PDB entry 7FN7 | X-ray diffraction, 1.51 A resolution | chains A and B

== Chain A ==
Molecule: Pre-mRNA-splicing factor 8
Source organism: Saccharomyces cerevisiae S288C
UniProtKB: P33334 (PRP8_YEAST); residues 1836-2090 here = UniProt positions 1836-2090
Chain sequence (258 residues; row label = number of the first residue in the row):
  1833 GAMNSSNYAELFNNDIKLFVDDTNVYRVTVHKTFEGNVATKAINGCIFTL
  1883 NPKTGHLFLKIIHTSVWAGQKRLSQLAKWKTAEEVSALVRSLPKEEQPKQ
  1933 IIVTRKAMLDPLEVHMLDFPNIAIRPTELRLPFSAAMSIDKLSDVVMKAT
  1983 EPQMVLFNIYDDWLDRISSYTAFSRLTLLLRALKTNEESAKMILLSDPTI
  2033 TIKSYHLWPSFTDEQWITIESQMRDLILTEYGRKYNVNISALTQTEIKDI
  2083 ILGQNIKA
Not modelled in the structure: 2070-2090
Construct notes: expression tag (1833-1835)
Curated features (UniProtKB/Swiss-Prot):
  - mutagenesis: Asp1853 (D1853A: Alters protein folding. Severely impaired growth. Strongly reduced growth at 35 degrees Celsius; when associated with A-1854; D1853N: Reduced growth at 30 degrees Celsius ...), Asp1854 (D1854A: Reduced growth at 30 degrees Celsius. Strongly reduced growth at 16 degrees Celsius. Strongly reduced growth at 35 degrees Celsius; when associated with A-1853 ...), Thr1855 (T1855A: Reduced growth at 30 degrees Celsius. Strongly reduced growth at 16 degrees Celsius), Thr1936 (T1936A: Reduced growth at 30 degrees Celsius. Strongly reduced growth at 16 degrees Celsius), Arg1937 (R1937K: Severely impaired growth. Reduced growth at 30 degrees Celsius. Strongly reduced growth at 16 degrees Celsius)

== Chain B ==
Molecule: A1 cistron-splicing factor AAR2
Source organism: Saccharomyces cerevisiae S288C
UniProtKB: P32357 (AAR2_YEAST); aligned to UniProt positions 1-317 over residues 1-317
Chain sequence (308 residues; numbered -3 to 317; 13 numbers in that range are skipped by the numbering (no residue carries them; nothing is unmodelled there); the number before each row is that of its first residue; numbers below 1 keep their minus sign (Gly-3 is residue -3)):
    -3 GAMAMNTVPFTSAPIEVTIGIDQYSFNVKENQPFHGIKDIPIGHVHVIHF
    47 QHADNSSMRYGYWFDCRMGNFYIQYDPKDGLYKMMEERDGAKFENIVHNF
    97 KERQMMVSYPKIDEDDTWYNLTEFVQMDKIRKIVRKDENQFSYVDSSMTT
   147 VQENEL
   166 SSSSSDPAHSLNYTVINFKSREAIRPGHEMEDFLDKSYYLNTVMLQGIFK
   216 NSSNYFGELQFAFLNAMFFGNYGSSLQWHAMIELICSSATVPKHMLDKLD
   266 EILYYQIKTLPEQYSDILLNERVWNICLYSSFQKNSLHNTEKIMENKYPE
   316 LL
Not modelled in the structure: -3 to 0, 166-169
Construct notes: expression tag (-3 to 0); conflict Ser166 (Leu153 in P32357), Ser167 (Lys154 in P32357), Ser170 (Asp in P32357)
Curated features (UniProtKB/Swiss-Prot):
  - region: Leu261 to Ile282 (Leucine-zipper)
  - modified residue: Ser253 (Phosphoserine), Thr274 (Phosphothreonine)
Residues lining bound ligands:
  - WC2 (6-chloro-N-(3-methoxypropyl)pyrimidin-4-amine), molecule 1: Pro5, Phe6, Thr7, Tyr68, Gln70, Glu83, Lys88, Phe89, Ile92, Val93, Phe96
  - WC2, molecule 2: Phe120, Val121, Gln122, Lys125, Ile126, Ile129, Asn177, Tyr178, Thr179, Phe214, Asn219, Gly222, Glu223, Phe226

== Interface between chain A and chain B ==
Residue-residue contacts (17):
  Gln1907(A) - Met195(B)
  Gln1907(A) - Leu199(B)
  Leu1908(A) - Met195(B)  hydrophobic
  Trp1911(A) - Glu194(B)
  Trp1911(A) - Met195(B)  hydrophobic
  Trp1911(A) - Phe198(B)  hydrophobic
  Asp1942(A) - Lys184(B)  salt bridge
  Asp1942(A) - Phe198(B)
  Glu1945(A) - Lys184(B)  salt bridge
  Val1946(A) - Ile189(B)  hydrophobic
  Val1946(A) - Glu194(B)
  Val1946(A) - Phe198(B)  hydrophobic
  His1947(A) - Glu194(B)  salt bridge
  Leu1949(A) - Lys184(B)
  Leu1949(A) - Ser185(B)
  Leu1949(A) - Arg186(B)
  Asp1950(A) - Arg186(B)  salt bridge

== Summary ==
The interface between chain A and chain B involves 9 residues on one side and 8 on the other, with 4 salt
bridges. Polar contacts include Asp1942(A)-Lys184(B), Glu1945(A)-Lys184(B) and His1947(A)-Glu194(B). Chain B
binds compound WC2. UniProt lists 5 mutagenesis sites on chain A.
Here chain A is Pre-mRNA-splicing factor 8 and chain B is A1 cistron-splicing factor AAR2, both from
Saccharomyces cerevisiae S288C. Entry 7FN7 (PanDDA analysis group deposition -- Aar2/RNaseH in complex with
fragment P06H08 from the F2X-Universal Library) was determined by X-ray diffraction, deposited together with
5ST0, 5ST1, 5ST2, 5ST3, 5ST4, 5ST5 and 248 further entries.
